PDB entry 7RSN | electron microscopy, 3.49 A resolution | chains B and D of the 12 polymer chains in the assembly

# Chain B (and D)
Name: AMC018 gp41
From: Human immunodeficiency virus 1
Notes: chain D of this document is another copy of the same molecule, construct and numbering; everything in this record applies to it too
Chain sequence (153 residues; each row starts with the number of its first residue):
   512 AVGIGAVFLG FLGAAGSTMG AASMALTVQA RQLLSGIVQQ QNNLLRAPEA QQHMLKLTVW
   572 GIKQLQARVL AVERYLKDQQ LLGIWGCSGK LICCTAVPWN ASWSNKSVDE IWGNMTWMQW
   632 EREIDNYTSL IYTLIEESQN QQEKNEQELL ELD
Disordered / not traced: 512-519, 545-564
Disulfide bonds: Cys598-Cys604

# Chain B / chain D interface
Residue-residue contacts (27; chain B residue first):
  Met535(B) with Asn651(D); Gln652(D)
  Thr538(B) with Asn651(D), hydrogen bond
  Ala541(B) with Gln591(D)
  Arg542(B) with Gln591(D), hydrogen bond (backbone-side chain); Ile595(D); Glu647(D), salt bridge
  Met565(B) with Gln577(D)
  Leu566(B) with Gln577(D), hydrogen bond (backbone-side chain)
  Leu568(B) with Ile573(D), hydrophobic
  Arg579(B) with Leu581(D); Glu584(D), salt bridge
  Val580(B) with Val580(D), hydrophobic
  Val583(B) with Val583(D), hydrophobic; Leu587(D), hydrophobic
  Tyr586(B) with Gln591(D)
  Leu587(B) with Leu587(D), hydrophobic
  Gly600(B) with Glu654(D)
  Lys601(B) with Gly594(D), hydrogen bond (side chain-backbone); Glu654(D), hydrogen bond (backbone-side chain)
  Leu602(B) with Asn651(D); Glu654(D), hydrogen bond (backbone-side chain); Lys655(D)
  Ile603(B) with Lys655(D); Gln658(D)
  Cys605(B) with Gln658(D); Leu661(D), hydrophobic
Also at the interface, not in a pair above, chain B (19 interface residues in all): Ser534, Leu576
Also at the interface, not in a pair above, chain D (19 interface residues in all): Leu568, Leu576

# In short
The chain B/chain D interface involves 19 residues from each chain; the contacts include 6 hydrogen bonds and
2 salt bridges. Polar contacts include Arg542(B)-Glu647(D), Arg579(B)-Glu584(D) and Thr538(B)-Asn651(D).
Both chains are AMC018 gp41 (Human immunodeficiency virus 1). Entry 7RSN (AMC018 SOSIP.v4.2 in complex with
PGV04 Fab) was determined by electron microscopy (same publication as 7RSO).
